PDB entry 4C3H | X-ray diffraction, 3.27 A resolution | chains C and K of the 14 polymer chains in the assembly

== Chain C ==
Protein: DNA-directed RNA polymerases I and III subunit RPAC1
Organism: Saccharomyces cerevisiae
UniProtKB: P07703 (RPAC1_YEAST); residue numbers follow UniProt; this construct covers 1-335
Chain sequence (335 residues; row label = number of the first residue in the row):
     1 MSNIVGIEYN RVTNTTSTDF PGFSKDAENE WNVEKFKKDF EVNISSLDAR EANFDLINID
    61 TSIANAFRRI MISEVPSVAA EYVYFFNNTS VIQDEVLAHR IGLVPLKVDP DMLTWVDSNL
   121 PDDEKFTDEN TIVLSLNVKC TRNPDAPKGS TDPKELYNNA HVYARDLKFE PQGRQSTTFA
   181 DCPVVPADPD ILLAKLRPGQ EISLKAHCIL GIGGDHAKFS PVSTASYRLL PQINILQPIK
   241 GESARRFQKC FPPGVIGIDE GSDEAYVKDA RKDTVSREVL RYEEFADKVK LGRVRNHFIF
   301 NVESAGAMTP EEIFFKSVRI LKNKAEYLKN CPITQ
Unresolved in the structure: 1-29, 148-149
Swiss-Prot annotation at these positions:
  - modified residue: S2 (N-acetylserine), S17 (Phosphoserine)

== Chain K ==
Protein: DNA-directed RNA polymerases I and III subunit RPAC2
Organism: Saccharomyces cerevisiae
UniProtKB: P28000 (RPAC2_YEAST); numbering as in UniProt (aligned over 1-142)
Chain sequence (142 residues; row label = number of the first residue in the row):
     1 MTEDIEQKKT ATEVTPQEPK HIQEEEEQDV DMTGDEEQEE EPDREKIKLL TQATSEDGTS
    61 ASFQIVEEDH TLGNALRYVI MKNPDVEFCG YSIPHPSENL LNIRIQTYGE TTAVDALQKG
   121 LKDLMDLCDV VESKFTEKIK SM
Unresolved in the structure: 1-39
Swiss-Prot annotation at these positions:
  - modified residue (Phosphothreonine): T15, T33
  - cross-link: K134 (Glycyl lysine isopeptide (Lys-Gly) (interchain with G-Cter in ubiquitin))

== Interface between chain C and chain K ==
Contacting residue pairs - 78 pairs, chain C then chain K:
  W31(C) with Y78(K); K82(K); L127(K), hydrophobic
  V33(C) with D123(K); D126(K); L127(K)
  F36(C) with L127(K), hydrophobic; V130(K), hydrophobic
  K37(C) with V130(K); K134(K)
  F40(C) with V131(K), hydrophobic; K134(K), hydrogen bond (backbone-side chain)
  E41(C) with K134(K), salt bridge; K138(K), salt bridge
  V42(C) with K134(K); F135(K), hydrophobic; K138(K), hydrogen bond (backbone-side chain)
  N43(C) with K138(K)
  I44(C) with K138(K); I139(K); M142(K), hydrophobic
  L47(C) with M142(K), hydrophobic
  F54(C) with F135(K), hydrophobic
  I59(C) with V131(K), hydrophobic
  D60(C) with Y78(K)
  S62(C) with N74(K); A75(K); Y78(K)
  I63(C) with A75(K), hydrophobic; Y78(K), hydrophobic; L127(K), hydrophobic
  A66(C) with T71(K)
  F67(C) with V131(K), hydrophobic
  R69(C) with D69(K), salt bridge; H70(K); T71(K), hydrogen bond
  I70(C) with T71(K)
  E74(C) with T71(K)
  F314(C) with F135(K), hydrophobic
  F315(C) with E132(K); F135(K), hydrophobic; T136(K); I139(K), hydrophobic
  V318(C) with C128(K)
  R319(C) with E132(K), salt bridge
  L321(C) with L124(K), hydrophobic; C128(K), hydrophobic
  K322(C) with M125(K); C128(K); D129(K), salt bridge
  K324(C) with E68(K), salt bridge; L72(K)
  A325(C) with L121(K)
  E326(C) with M125(K)
  Y327(C) with D43(K); K46(K)
  L328(C) with I47(K), hydrophobic; I65(K), hydrophobic; L72(K), hydrophobic; L121(K), hydrophobic
  K329(C) with L121(K); K122(K); M125(K)
  C331(C) with D43(K), hydrogen bond (side chain-backbone); I47(K), hydrophobic
  P332(C) with P42(K), hydrophobic; D43(K); I47(K)
  I333(C) with I47(K); L49(K), hydrophobic; V114(K), hydrophobic; Q118(K)
  T334(C) with R44(K), hydrogen bond (side chain-backbone); I47(K); K48(K); L49(K), hydrogen bond (backbone-backbone)
  Q335(C) with L49(K); T51(K)
Also at the interface, not in a pair above, chain C (38 interface residues in all): E311
Also at the interface, not in a pair above, chain K (40 interface residues in all): F63, E67

== Summary ==
38 residues of chain C face 40 of chain K across their interface; the contacts include 6 hydrogen bonds and 6
salt bridges. Polar contacts include E41(C)-K134(K), E41(C)-K138(K) and R69(C)-D69(K).
Chain C is DNA-directed RNA polymerases I and III subunit RPAC1 and chain K is DNA-directed RNA polymerases I
and III subunit RPAC2, both from Saccharomyces cerevisiae; the structure, Structure of 14-subunit RNA
polymerase I at 3.27 A resolution, crystal form C2-93, was determined by X-ray diffraction (same publication
as 4C3I and 4C3J).
